PDB entry 1N32 | X-ray diffraction, 3.00 A resolution | chains A and P of the 23 polymer chains in the assembly

Chain A:
Molecule: 16S ribosomal RNA
Source organism: Thermus thermophilus
Sequence (1522 nucleotides; numbered 0 to 1544 plus 19 insertion-coded residues; 42 numbers in that range are skipped by the numbering (no residue carries them; nothing is unmodelled there); the number before each row is that of its first residue; a row labelled like 190A-190L holds insertion residues (190A, then the next letters in order); numbering starts at 0):
     0 UUUGUUGGAG AGUUUGAUCC UGGCUCAGGG UGAACGCUGG CGGCGUGCCU AAGACAUGCA
    60 AGUCGUGCGG G
    73 CCGCGGGGUU UU
    88 ACUCCG
    95 UGGUC
   101 AGCGGCGGAC GGGUGAGUAA CGCGUGGGU
  129A G
   130 ACCUACCCGG AAGAGGGGGA CAACCCGGGG AAACUCGGGC UAAUCCCCCA UGUGGACCCG
   190 C
190A-190L CCCUUGGGGUGU
   191 GUCCAAAGGG CUUU
   216 GCCCGCUUCC GGAUGGGCCC GCGUCCCAUC AGCUAGUUGG UGGGGUAAUG GCCCACCAAG
   276 GCGACGACGG GUAGCCGGUC UGAGAGGAUG GCCGGCCACA GGGGCACUGA GACACGGGCC
   336 CCACUCCUAC GGGAGGCAGC AGUUAGGAAU CUUCCGCAAU GGGCGCAAGC CUGACGGAGC
   396 GACGCCGCUU GGAGGAAGAA GCCCUUCGGG GUGUAAACUC CUGAA
   442 CCCGGGACGA AACCCCCGAC GA
   474 GGGGACUGAC GGUACCGGG
   494 GUAAUAGCGC CGGCCAACUC CGUGCCAGCA GCCGCGGUAA UACGGAGGGC GCGAGCGUUA
   554 CCCGGAUUCA CUGGGCGUAA AGGGCGUGUA GGCGGCCUGG GGCGUCCCAU GUGAAAGACC
   614 ACGGCUCAAC CGUGGGGGAG CGUGGGAUAC GCUCAGGCUA GACGGUGGGA GAGGGUGGUG
   674 GAAUUCCCGG AGUAGCGGUG AAAUGCGCAG AUACCGGGAG GAACGCCGAU GGCGAAGGCA
   734 GCCACCUGGU CCACCCGUGA CGCUGAGGCG CGAAAGCGUG GGGAGCAAAC CGGAUUAGAU
   794 ACCCGGGUAG UCCACGCCCU AAACGAUGCG CGCUAGGUCU CUGGGUCU
   848 CCUGGGGGCC GAAGCUAACG CGUUAAGCGC GCCGCCUGGG GAGUACGGCC GCAAGGCUGA
   908 AACUCAAAGG AAUUGACGGG GGCCCGCACA AGCGGUGGAG CAUGUGGUUU AAUUCGAAGC
   968 AACGCGAAGA ACCUUACCAG GCCUUGACAU GCUAGG
 1003A G
  1004 AACCCGGGUG AAAGCCUGGG GUGCCCC
1030A-1030D GCGA
  1031 GGGGAGCCCU AGCACAGGUG CUGCAUGGCC GUCGUCAGCU CGUGCCGUGA GGUGUUGGGU
  1091 UAAGUCCCGC AACGAGCGCA ACCCCCGCCG UUAGUUGCCA GCGGUUCGGC CGGGCACUCU
  1151 AACGGGACUG CCCGCGAAA
  1171 GCGGGAGGAA GGAGGGGACG ACGUCUGGUC AGCAUGGCCC UUACGGCCUG GGCGACACAC
  1231 GUGCUACAAU GCCCACUACA AAGCGAUGCC ACCCGGCAAC GGGGAGCUAA UCGCAAAAAG
  1291 GUGGGCCCAG UUCGGAUUGG GGUCUGCAAC CCGACCCCAU GAAGCCGGAA UCGCUAGUAA
  1351 UCGCGGAUCA G
 1361A C
  1362 CAUGCCGCGG UGAAUACGUU CCCGGGCCUU GUACACACCG CCCGUCACGC CAUGGGAGCG
  1422 GGCUCUACCC GAAGUCGCCG GG
  1446 AGCCUACGGG
  1459 CAGGCGCCGA GGGUAGGGCC CGUGACUGGG GCGAAGUCGU AACAAGGUAG CUGUACCGGA
  1519 AGGUGCGGCU GGAUCACCUC CUUUCU
Disordered / not traced: 0-4, 1535-1538
Bound ions: Mg2+ site 1: U12, G22; Mg2+ site 2: G15, U920; Mg2+ site 3 near G21 (its only coordinating residue here); Mg2+ site 4: G46, G394; Mg2+ site 5: C48, G115; Mg2+ site 6 near G52 (its only coordinating residue here); Mg2+ site 7 near A53 (its only coordinating residue here); Mg2+ site 8: A59, U387; Mg2+ site 9: G61, U62, G105; Mg2+ site 10: G70, U98; Mg2+ site 11: G107, G324, G326; Mg2+ site 12: A109, G331; 88 more Mg2+ sites not listed
Ligand contacts: paromomycin (PAR): C1404, G1405, U1406, C1407, A1408, C1409, C1490, G1491, A1492, A1493, G1494, U1495, C1496
What the authors report for this chain:
  - contacts within the chain: G530-A1492
  - conformationally variable residues (side-chain flip): G530, A1492, A1493

Chain P:
Protein: 30S ribosomal protein S16
Source organism: Thermus thermophilus
UniProt: P80379 (RS16_THETH); residue numbers follow UniProt; this construct covers 1-88
Sequence (88 residues; row label = number of the first residue in the row):
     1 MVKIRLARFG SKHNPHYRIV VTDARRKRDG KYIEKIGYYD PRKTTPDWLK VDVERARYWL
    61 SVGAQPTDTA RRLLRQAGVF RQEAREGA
Disordered / not traced: 84-88

Interface between chain A and chain P:
Contacting residue pairs (93):
  C43(A) - Lys12(P)  salt bridge to the phosphate
  C43(A) - His13(P)  phosphate contact
  G44(A) - Ser11(P)  phosphate contact
  G44(A) - Lys12(P)  hydrogen bond to the phosphate
  C110(A) - Arg25(P)  hydrogen bond to the sugar
  G111(A) - Arg25(P)  sugar contact
  G112(A) - Lys27(P)  salt bridge to the phosphate
  A134(A) - Met1(P)  base contact
  A134(A) - Arg25(P)  base contact
  C135(A) - Met1(P)  hydrogen bond to the base
  C136(A) - Met1(P)  sugar contact
  C136(A) - Gly63(P)  sugar contact
  C136(A) - Gln65(P)  hydrogen bond to the sugar
  C137(A) - Ser61(P)  hydrogen bond to the sugar
  C137(A) - Gly63(P)  hydrogen bond to the sugar
  G227(A) - Val62(P)  sugar contact
  A228(A) - Val2(P)  sugar contact
  A228(A) - Tyr58(P)  sugar contact
  A228(A) - Trp59(P)  sugar contact
  A228(A) - Val62(P)  sugar contact
  U229(A) - Val2(P)  sugar contact
  U229(A) - Asp23(P)  hydrogen bond to the sugar
  U229(A) - Ile33(P)  phosphate contact
  U229(A) - Trp59(P)  phosphate contact
  G230(A) - Asp23(P)  sugar contact
  G230(A) - Arg25(P)  sugar contact
  G309(A) - Lys27(P)  phosphate contact
  G309(A) - Gly30(P)  phosphate contact
  G309(A) - Lys31(P)  phosphate contact
  G310(A) - Arg26(P)  salt bridge to the phosphate
  G310(A) - Lys27(P)  salt bridge to the phosphate
  G310(A) - Gly30(P)  phosphate contact
  G310(A) - Lys31(P)  hydrogen bond to the phosphate
  C311(A) - Arg26(P)  salt bridge to the phosphate
  A374(A) - Tyr17(P)  hydrogen bond to the sugar
  U375(A) - Leu6(P)  hydrogen bond to the sugar
  U375(A) - Tyr17(P)  sugar contact
  U375(A) - Arg28(P)  hydrogen bond to the base
  U375(A) - Thr69(P)  hydrogen bond to the phosphate
  G376(A) - Arg5(P)  hydrogen bond to the phosphate
  G376(A) - Leu6(P)  hydrogen bond to the phosphate
  G376(A) - Arg28(P)  sugar contact
  G376(A) - Thr67(P)  hydrogen bond to the phosphate
  G377(A) - Lys3(P)  salt bridge to the phosphate
  G377(A) - Arg5(P)  salt bridge to the phosphate
  G377(A) - Ala24(P)  sugar contact
  G377(A) - Thr67(P)  phosphate contact
  C390(A) - Arg28(P)  hydrogen bond to the phosphate
  G391(A) - Arg8(P)  hydrogen bond to the phosphate
  G391(A) - Arg28(P)  salt bridge to the phosphate
  G392(A) - Arg8(P)  salt bridge to the phosphate
  G392(A) - Lys12(P)  phosphate contact
  G392(A) - His13(P)  salt bridge to the phosphate
  A393(A) - Lys12(P)  salt bridge to the phosphate
  A393(A) - His13(P)  salt bridge to the phosphate
  C449(A) - Arg42(P)  base contact
  G450(A) - Pro41(P)  sugar contact
  G450(A) - Arg42(P)  sugar contact
  G450(A) - Lys43(P)  salt bridge to the phosphate
  A452(A) - Lys43(P)  salt bridge to the phosphate
  A452(A) - Arg72(P)  hydrogen bond to the phosphate
  A453(A) - Asp68(P)  sugar contact
  A453(A) - Arg72(P)  sugar contact
  C454(A) - Asp68(P)  sugar contact
  G462(A) - Gln82(P)  hydrogen bond to the base
  A463(A) - Arg75(P)  salt bridge to the phosphate
  A463(A) - Phe80(P)  sugar contact
  A463(A) - Arg81(P)  hydrogen bond to the phosphate
  A463(A) - Gln82(P)  hydrogen bond to the sugar
  A463(A) - Glu83(P)  hydrogen bond to the sugar
  G474(A) - Arg75(P)  salt bridge to the phosphate
  G474(A) - Arg81(P)  salt bridge to the phosphate
  G474(A) - Glu83(P)  sugar contact
  A608(A) - Arg18(P)  phosphate contact
  A609(A) - Arg18(P)  salt bridge to the phosphate
  G616(A) - Thr45(P)  sugar contact
  G617(A) - Asn14(P)  base contact
  G617(A) - Thr44(P)  sugar contact
  G617(A) - Thr45(P)  sugar contact
  C623(A) - Ser11(P)  sugar contact
  C624(A) - Phe9(P)  phosphate contact
  C624(A) - Gly10(P)  sugar contact
  C624(A) - Ser11(P)  sugar contact
  C624(A) - Asn14(P)  hydrogen bond to the sugar
  C624(A) - His16(P)  sugar contact
  G625(A) - Phe9(P)  phosphate contact
  G625(A) - His16(P)  sugar contact
  U626(A) - Arg18(P)  salt bridge to the phosphate
  U626(A) - Lys35(P)  salt bridge to the phosphate
  U626(A) - Tyr38(P)  phosphate contact
  U626(A) - Lys50(P)  phosphate contact
  G627(A) - Lys35(P)  salt bridge to the phosphate
  G627(A) - Lys50(P)  salt bridge to the phosphate
Interface residues without a listed pair, chain A (46 interface residues in all): G378, A451, G475, C483, A607
Interface residues without a listed pair, chain P (52 interface residues in all): Pro15, Asp29, Tyr32, Tyr39, Ala64

Overview:
Chain A and chain P form an interface of 46 and 52 residues respectively; the contacts include 23 hydrogen
bonds and 22 salt bridges. Among the polar pairs are C135(A)-Met1(P), U375(A)-Arg28(P) and G462(A)-Gln82(P).
Bound to chain A: paromomycin. The paper reports conformational variability at G530(A), A1492(A) and A1493(A);
contacts within the chain involving G530(A) and A1492(A).
Here chain A is 16S ribosomal RNA and chain P is 30S ribosomal protein S16, both from Thermus thermophilus.
Entry 1N32 (Structure of the Thermus thermophilus 30S ribosomal subunit bound to codon and near-cognate
transfer RNA anticodon ...) was determined by X-ray diffraction together with 1N33, 1N34 and 1N36 from the
same study.
